Entry 9Q8L (X-ray diffraction, 1.85 A resolution); this record covers chains H and A of the 3 polymer chains in the assembly.

# Chain H
Name: Heavy chain of huIgG1-Fab
Source organism: Mus musculus
Notes: antibody fragment or engineered binder
Amino-acid sequence (218 residues; each row starts with the number of its first residue):
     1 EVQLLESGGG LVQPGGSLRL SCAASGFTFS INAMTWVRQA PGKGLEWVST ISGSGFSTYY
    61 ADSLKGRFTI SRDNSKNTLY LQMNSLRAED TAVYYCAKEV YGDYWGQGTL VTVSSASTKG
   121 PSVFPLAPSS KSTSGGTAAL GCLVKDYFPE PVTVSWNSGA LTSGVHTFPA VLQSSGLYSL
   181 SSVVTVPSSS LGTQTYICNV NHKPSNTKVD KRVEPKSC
Cystine bridges: C22-C96, C142-C198

# Chain A
Name: Programmed cell death protein 1
Source organism: Homo sapiens
Reference sequence: Q15116 (PDCD1_HUMAN); residues 24-170 here = UniProt positions 24-170
Amino-acid sequence (147 residues; numbered 24 to 170; the number before each row is that of its first residue):
    24 FLDSPDRPWN PPTFSPALLV VTEGDNATFT CSFSNTSESF VLNWYRMSPS NQTDKLAAFP
    84 EDRSQPGQDC RFRVTQLPNG RDFHMSVVRA RRNDSGTYLC GAISLAPKAQ IKESLRAELR
   144 VTERRAEVPT AHPSPSPRPA GQFQTLV
Unresolved in the structure: 24-29, 85-91, 149-170
Cystine bridges: C54-C123
Covalently attached groups: glycan linked to N49, N58; N-acetylglucosamine (NAG) linked to N116

# How chain H and chain A interact
Pairs across the interface (20):
  I31(H) with T51(A); T53(A); H107(A)
  S52(H) with D48(A), hydrogen bond
  S54(H) with D48(A), hydrogen bond
  F56(H) with D48(A); R147(A), hydrogen bond (backbone-side chain)
  S57(H) with V44(A); T45(A), hydrogen bond (side chain-backbone); D48(A), hydrogen bond
  T58(H) with R148(A), hydrogen bond (backbone-side chain)
  Y59(H) with V43(A); V44(A), hydrogen bond (side chain-backbone); T45(A), hydrogen bond; T145(A), hydrogen bond
  E99(H) with P39(A)
  V100(H) with L41(A), hydrophobic
  Y101(H) with P39(A); A40(A), hydrogen bond (side chain-backbone); L41(A)
Other interface residues (no listed pair), chain H (12 interface residues in all): T28, Y60
Other interface residues (no listed pair), chain A (14 interface residues in all): L42

# Overview
12 residues of chain H and 14 residues of chain A are in contact; the contacts include 10 hydrogen bonds.
Polar contacts include S52(H)-D48(A), S54(H)-D48(A) and F56(H)-R147(A). Covalently linked N-acetylglucosamine:
at N116(A).
Chain H is Heavy chain of huIgG1-Fab (Mus musculus) and chain A is Programmed cell death protein 1 (Homo
sapiens); the structure, Crystal Structure of 21A08Ap1-Fab in Complex with Human PD-1 at 1.85 angstrom
Resolution, was determined by X-ray diffraction.
